Entry 6H1Z (X-ray diffraction, 1.57 A resolution); this record covers chain A.

# Chain A
Molecule: Endoglucanase, putative
From: Neosartorya fumigata
Notes: EC 3.2.1.-
UniProtKB: Q4WP32 (Q4WP32_ASPFU); residues 1-229 here correspond to UniProt positions 22-250 (UniProt number = residue number + 21)
Sequence (229 residues; each row starts with the number of its first residue):
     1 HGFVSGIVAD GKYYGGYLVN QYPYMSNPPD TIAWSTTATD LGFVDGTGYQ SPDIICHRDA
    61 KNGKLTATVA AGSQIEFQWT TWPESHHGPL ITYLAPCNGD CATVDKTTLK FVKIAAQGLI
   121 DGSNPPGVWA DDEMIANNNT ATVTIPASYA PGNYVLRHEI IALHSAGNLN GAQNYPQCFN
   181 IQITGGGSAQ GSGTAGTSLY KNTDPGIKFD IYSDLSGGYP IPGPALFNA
Not modelled in the structure: 229
Modified residues: His1 (4-methyl-histidine; HIC)
Curated features (UniProtKB/Swiss-Prot):
  - binding site (Cu(2+)): His1, His86, Tyr175
  - binding site (O2): His164, Gln173
  - modified residue: His1 (Methylhistidine)
  - glycosylation: Asn138 (N-linked (GlcNAc...) asparagine)
Disulfide bonds: Cys56-Cys178, Cys97-Cys101
Bound ions: Cu ion: His1, His86; Na+: Glu84, Asp131, Asp132

# In short
His1 and His86 coordinate a Cu ion ion. The Na+ site is built by Glu84, Asp131 and Asp132. UniProt lists 3
Cu2+-binding residues and O2-binding residues His164 and Gln173.
Chain A is Endoglucanase, putative (Neosartorya fumigata); the structure, AFGH61B wild-type, was determined by
X-ray diffraction together with 6HA5 and 6HAQ from the same study.
